4Y49 - chains A and C of the 4 polymer chains in the assembly; structure by X-ray diffraction, 3.95 A resolution.

Chain A:
Protein: N-terminal acetyltransferase A complex subunit NAT1
Source organism: Saccharomyces cerevisiae
UniProtKB: P12945 (NAT1_YEAST); residues 12-865 here correspond to UniProt positions 1-854 (UniProt number = residue number - 11)
Amino-acid sequence (854 residues; row label = number of the first residue in the row):
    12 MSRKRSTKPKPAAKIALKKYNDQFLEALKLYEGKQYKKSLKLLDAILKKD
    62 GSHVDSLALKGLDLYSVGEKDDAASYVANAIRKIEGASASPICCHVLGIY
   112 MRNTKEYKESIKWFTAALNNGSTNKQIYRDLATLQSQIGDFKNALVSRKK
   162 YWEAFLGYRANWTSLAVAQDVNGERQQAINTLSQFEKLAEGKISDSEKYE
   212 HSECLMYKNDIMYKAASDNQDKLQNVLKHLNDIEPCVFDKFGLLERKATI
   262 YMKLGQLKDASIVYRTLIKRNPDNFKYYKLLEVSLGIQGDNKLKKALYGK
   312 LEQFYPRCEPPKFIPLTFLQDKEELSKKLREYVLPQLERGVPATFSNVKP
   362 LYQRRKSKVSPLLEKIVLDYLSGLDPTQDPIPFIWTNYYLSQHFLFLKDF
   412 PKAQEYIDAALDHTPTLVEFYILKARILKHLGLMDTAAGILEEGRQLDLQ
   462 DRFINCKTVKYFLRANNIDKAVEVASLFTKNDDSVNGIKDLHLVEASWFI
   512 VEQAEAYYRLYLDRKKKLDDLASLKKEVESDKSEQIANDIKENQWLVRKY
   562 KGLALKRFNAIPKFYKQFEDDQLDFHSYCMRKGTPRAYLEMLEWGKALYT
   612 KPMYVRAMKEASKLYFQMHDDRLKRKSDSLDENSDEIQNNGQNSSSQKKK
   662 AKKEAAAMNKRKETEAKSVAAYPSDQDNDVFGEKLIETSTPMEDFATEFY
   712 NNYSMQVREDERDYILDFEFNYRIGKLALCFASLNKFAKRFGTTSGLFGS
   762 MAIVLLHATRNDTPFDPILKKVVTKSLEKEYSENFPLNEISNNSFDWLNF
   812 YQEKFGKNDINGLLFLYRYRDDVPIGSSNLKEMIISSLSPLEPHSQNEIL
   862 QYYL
Not modelled in the structure: 12-22, 33-45, 97-98, 492-494, 534-544, 636-669, 769-776, 817, 836, 865
Sequence notes: conflict Y31 (Glu20 in P12945)
Small-molecule neighbours: guanosine-5',3'-tetraphosphate (G4P): L406, R437, K468, Y472
UniProt features mapped onto this chain:
  - modified residue: S13 (N-acetylserine), S685 (Phosphoserine)

Chain C:
Protein: N-terminal acetyltransferase A complex subunit NAT5
Source organism: Saccharomyces cerevisiae
Notes: EC 2.3.1.-
UniProtKB: Q08689 (NAT5_YEAST); residue numbers follow UniProt; this construct covers 1-176
Amino-acid sequence (176 residues; each row starts with the number of its first residue):
     1 MGRDICTLDNVYANNLGMLTKLAHVTVPNLYQDAFFSALFAEDSLVAKNK
    51 KPSSKKDVHFTQMAYYSEIPVGGLVAKLVPKKQNELSLKGIQIEFLGVLP
   101 NYRHKSIGSKLLKFAEDKCSECHQHNVFVYLPAVDDLTKQWFIAHGFEQV
   151 GETVNNFIKGVNGDEQDAILLKKHIS
Not modelled in the structure: 1-2, 42-55, 82-84, 176
Small-molecule neighbours: acetyl coenzyme A (ACO): T26, V27, I93, E94, F95, L96, G97, V98, L99, R103, H104, K105, S106, I107, G108, S109, W141, H145

Interface between chain A and chain C:
Contacting residue pairs (11; chain A residue first):
  P387(A) - N101(C)
  P391(A) - Y102(C)
  H424(A) - L99(C)
  H424(A) - N101(C)  hydrogen bond
  H424(A) - Y102(C)
  T427(A) - M18(C)
  T427(A) - P70(C)
  Q457(A) - G17(C)
  L458(A) - M18(C)
  D459(A) - N14(C)
  L460(A) - N14(C)
Interface residues without a listed pair, chain A (11 interface residues in all): T425, V429, Q461
Interface residues without a listed pair, chain C (8 interface residues in all): N15

Summary:
The interface between chain A and chain C involves 11 residues on one side and 8 on the other, with 1 hydrogen
bond. The hydrogen-bonded pair is H424(A)-N101(C). Bound to chain A: guanosine-5',3'-tetraphosphate. Bound to
chain C: acetyl coenzyme A.
Chain A is N-terminal acetyltransferase A complex subunit NAT1 and chain C is N-terminal acetyltransferase A
complex subunit NAT5, both from Saccharomyces cerevisiae; the structure, Crystal structure of yeast N-terminal
acetyltransferase (ppGpp) NatE in complex with a bisubstrate, was determined by X-ray diffraction.
